8XXP - chains C and H of the 8 polymer chains in the assembly; structure by electron microscopy, 2.60 A resolution.

[Chain C]
Name: DNA-directed RNA polymerase RPB3-11 homolog
Organism: African swine fever virus
UniProt: A0A2X0RUE7 (A0A2X0RUE7_ASF); residues 1-359 here = UniProt positions 1-359
Sequence (359 residues; numbered 1 to 359; the number before each row is that of its first residue):
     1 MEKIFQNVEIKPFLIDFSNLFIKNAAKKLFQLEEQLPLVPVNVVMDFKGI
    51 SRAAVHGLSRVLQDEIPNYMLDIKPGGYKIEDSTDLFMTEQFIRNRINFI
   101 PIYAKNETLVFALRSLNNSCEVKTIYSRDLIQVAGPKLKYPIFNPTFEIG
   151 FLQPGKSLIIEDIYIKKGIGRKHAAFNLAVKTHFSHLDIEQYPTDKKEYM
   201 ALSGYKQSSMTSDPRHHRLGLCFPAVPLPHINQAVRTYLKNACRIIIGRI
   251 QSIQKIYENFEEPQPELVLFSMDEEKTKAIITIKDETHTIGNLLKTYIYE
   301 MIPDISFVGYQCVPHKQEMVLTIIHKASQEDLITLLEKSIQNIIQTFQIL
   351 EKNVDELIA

[Chain H]
Name: DNA-directed RNA polymerase RPB10 homolog
Organism: African swine fever virus
UniProt: A0A0C5BCR6 (A0A0C5BCR6_ASF); numbering as in UniProt (aligned over 1-80)
Sequence (80 residues; row label = number of the first residue in the row):
     1 MLIPVVCFTCGFPIGTYAAIFDKARTEYIKTKMGGTLPQNIPLDASLQIE
    51 LKDLITALGIPMRVCCRTHLITTLDYRKYY
Disordered / not traced: 34-44
Bound ions: Zn2+: Cys7, Cys10, Cys65, Cys66

[How chain C and chain H interact]
Pairs across the interface (66; chain C residue first):
  Phe13(C) with Gly59(H); Pro61(H), hydrophobic
  Leu14(C) with Ala57(H); Gly59(H)
  Ile15(C) with Tyr17(H), hydrophobic; Ala57(H); Leu58(H)
  Asp16(C) with Ala57(H), hydrogen bond (backbone-backbone)
  Asn19(C) with Leu54(H); Ala57(H)
  Phe21(C) with Ala24(H); Glu27(H); Tyr28(H), hydrophobic; Thr31(H)
  Ile22(C) with Ile20(H); Ala24(H), hydrophobic; Leu54(H), hydrophobic; Ala57(H), hydrophobic; Leu58(H), hydrophobic
  Ala25(C) with Ile20(H); Lys23(H); Ala24(H)
  Ala26(C) with Ile20(H)
  Lys28(C) with Lys23(H)
  Leu29(C) with Ala19(H); Ile20(H); Lys23(H)
  Phe30(C) with Ala19(H), hydrophobic; Ile20(H), hydrophobic
  Leu36(C) with Thr16(H); Tyr17(H), hydrophobic
  Pro40(C) with Phe12(H), hydrophobic; Tyr17(H)
  Phe87(C) with Met1(H); Tyr76(H); Tyr80(H)
  Phe92(C) with Met1(H), hydrophobic
  Arg96(C) with Leu2(H); Ile3(H), hydrogen bond (side chain-backbone); Pro4(H); Val5(H)
  Phe99(C) with Val5(H); Val6(H)
  Ile100(C) with Val5(H)
  Pro101(C) with Pro13(H), hydrophobic
  Thr124(C) with Arg77(H), hydrogen bond
  Tyr126(C) with Ala19(H), hydrophobic
  Asn144(C) with Thr16(H)
  Thr146(C) with Gly15(H); Thr16(H), hydrogen bond (side chain-backbone)
  Phe147(C) with Val5(H), hydrophobic; Gly15(H); Thr16(H)
  Glu148(C) with Leu2(H); Ala18(H); Ala19(H); Arg77(H), salt bridge
  Gly150(C) with Leu2(H)
  Phe151(C) with Leu2(H), hydrophobic; Tyr76(H), hydrophobic; Arg77(H)
  Val180(C) with Cys10(H)
  Lys181(C) with Arg63(H), hydrogen bond (backbone-side chain)
  Thr182(C) with Arg63(H)
  Cys222(C) with Phe12(H), hydrophobic
  Pro224(C) with Pro13(H)
Also at the interface, not in a pair above, chain C (36 interface residues in all): Leu32, Met88, Gln153
Also at the interface, not in a pair above, chain H (31 interface residues in all): Gly11, Asp53

[Summary]
Chain C and chain H form an interface of 36 and 31 residues respectively; the contacts include 5 hydrogen
bonds and 1 salt bridge. Among the polar pairs are Glu148(C)-Arg77(H), Arg96(C)-Ile3(H) and
Thr124(C)-Arg77(H). Cys7(H), Cys10(H), Cys65(H) and Cys66(H) coordinate Zn2+.
Here chain C is DNA-directed RNA polymerase RPB3-11 homolog and chain H is DNA-directed RNA polymerase RPB10
homolog, both from African swine fever virus. Entry 8XXP (ASFV RNAP core complex) was determined by electron
microscopy (same publication as 8Y0E, 8XX4, 8XX5, 8XXT and 8XY6).
